PDB entry 3T4N | X-ray diffraction, 2.30 A resolution | chains A and C of the 3 polymer chains in the assembly

== Chain A ==
Name: Carbon catabolite-derepressing protein kinase
From: Saccharomyces cerevisiae
Notes: EC 2.7.11.1
Reference sequence: P06782 (SNF1_YEAST); residue numbers follow UniProt; this construct covers 457-633
Amino-acid sequence (179 residues; row label = number of the first residue in the row):
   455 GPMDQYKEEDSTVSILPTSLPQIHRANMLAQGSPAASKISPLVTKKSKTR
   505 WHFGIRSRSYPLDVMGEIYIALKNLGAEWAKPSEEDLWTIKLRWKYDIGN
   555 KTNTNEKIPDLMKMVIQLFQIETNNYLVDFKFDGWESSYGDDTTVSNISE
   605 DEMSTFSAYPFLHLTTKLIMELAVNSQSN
Unresolved in the structure: 455-464, 551-561, 592-607, 631-633
Sequence notes: expression tag (455-456)
UniProt features mapped onto this chain:
  - modified residue (Phosphoserine): Ser-487, Ser-632
  - cross-link (Glycyl lysine isopeptide (Lys-Gly)): Lys-461 (interchain with G-Cter in ubiquitin), Lys-549 (interchain with G-Cter in SUMO)
  - mutagenesis: Lys-549 (K549R: Decreases sumoylation of SNF1)

== Chain C ==
Name: Nuclear protein SNF4
From: Saccharomyces cerevisiae
Reference sequence: P12904 (SNF4_YEAST); residues 3-323 here correspond to UniProt positions 2-322 (UniProt number = residue number - 1)
Amino-acid sequence (323 residues; each row starts with the number of its first residue):
     1 MAKPTQDSQEKVSIEQQLAVESIRKFLNSKTSYDVLPVSYRLIVLDTSLL
    51 VKKSLNVLLQNSIVSAPLWDSKTSRFAGLLTTTDFINVIQYYFSNPDKFE
   101 LVDKLQLDGLKDIERALGVDQLDTASIHPSRPLFEACLKMLESRSGRIPL
   151 IDQDEETHREIVVSVLTQYRILKFVALNCRETHFLKIPIGDLNIITQDNM
   201 KSCQMTTPVIDVIQMLTQGRVSSVPIIDENGYLINVYEAYDVLGLIKGGI
   251 YNDLSLSVGEALMRRSDDFEGVYTCTKNDKLSTIMDNIRKARVHRFFVVD
   301 DVGRLVGVLTLSDILKYILLGSN
Unresolved in the structure: 1-7, 120-123, 323
Sequence notes: expression tag (1-2)
Small-molecule neighbours: ADP (adenosine-5'-diphosphate): Gln-168, Thr-196, Asn-199, Met-200, Lys-201, Arg-220, Val-221, Ser-222, Ser-223, Val-224, Pro-225, Val-308, Thr-310, Leu-311, Ser-312, Asp-313
UniProt features mapped onto this chain:
  - binding site (ADP): Ile-43, Arg-147, Thr-167 to Arg-170, Thr-196, Ser-222, Ser-223, Arg-292 to His-294, Thr-310 to Asp-313
  - binding site (AMP): Thr-196, Lys-201, Ser-222, Ser-223, Thr-310 to Asp-313
  - binding site (ATP): Thr-196, Lys-201, Ser-222, Ser-223, Thr-310 to Asp-313

== Chain A / chain C interface ==
Pairs across the interface (88; chain A residue first):
  Ser-465(A) / Asp-279(C)
  Ser-465(A) / Thr-283(C)
  Thr-466(A) / Thr-274(C)
  Thr-466(A) / Cys-275(C)
  Thr-466(A) / Thr-276(C)  hydrogen bond
  Thr-466(A) / Asp-279(C)  hydrogen bond
  Val-467(A) / Thr-274(C)
  Val-467(A) / Cys-275(C)  hydrophobic
  Val-467(A) / Asp-279(C)  hydrogen bond (backbone-side chain)
  Val-467(A) / Thr-283(C)
  Val-467(A) / Asn-287(C)
  Ser-468(A) / Val-272(C)
  Ser-468(A) / Tyr-273(C)
  Ser-468(A) / Thr-274(C)  hydrogen bond (backbone-backbone)
  Ile-469(A) / Glu-270(C)
  Ile-469(A) / Gly-271(C)
  Ile-469(A) / Val-272(C)
  Ile-469(A) / Tyr-273(C)
  Leu-470(A) / Leu-233(C)
  Leu-470(A) / Ile-234(C)
  Leu-470(A) / Asn-235(C)
  Leu-470(A) / Val-272(C)  hydrogen bond (backbone-backbone)
  Thr-472(A) / Ile-234(C)  hydrogen bond (side chain-backbone)
  Thr-472(A) / Asn-235(C)
  Ser-473(A) / Ile-234(C)
  Ser-473(A) / Asn-235(C)
  Ser-473(A) / Arg-265(C)
  Ser-473(A) / Phe-269(C)
  Ser-473(A) / Gly-271(C)
  Ser-473(A) / Val-272(C)  hydrogen bond (side chain-backbone)
  Leu-474(A) / Glu-270(C)
  Leu-474(A) / Gly-271(C)
  Pro-475(A) / Ser-266(C)
  Pro-475(A) / Phe-269(C)  hydrophobic
  His-478(A) / Met-205(C)
  His-478(A) / Asn-235(C)
  His-478(A) / Gly-259(C)  hydrogen bond (side chain-backbone)
  His-478(A) / Leu-262(C)
  Arg-479(A) / Met-263(C)  hydrogen bond (side chain-backbone)
  Met-482(A) / Gly-259(C)
  Met-482(A) / Glu-260(C)
  Met-482(A) / Met-263(C)  hydrophobic
  Ser-487(A) / Glu-260(C)
  Ala-489(A) / Glu-260(C)
  Ala-489(A) / Met-263(C)
  Ala-490(A) / Met-263(C)  hydrophobic
  Ile-493(A) / Leu-256(C)  hydrophobic
  Ile-493(A) / Glu-260(C)
  Ile-493(A) / Met-263(C)  hydrophobic
  Ile-493(A) / Arg-264(C)
  Ser-494(A) / Met-263(C)
  Ser-494(A) / Arg-264(C)  hydrogen bond (backbone-side chain)
  Pro-495(A) / Met-263(C)
  Pro-495(A) / Arg-264(C)
  Pro-495(A) / Arg-265(C)
  Pro-495(A) / Asp-267(C)
  Leu-496(A) / Gly-244(C)
  Leu-496(A) / Lys-247(C)
  Leu-496(A) / Arg-264(C)  hydrogen bond (backbone-backbone)
  Leu-496(A) / Ser-266(C)  hydrogen bond (backbone-side chain)
  Thr-498(A) / Leu-59(C)
  Thr-498(A) / Gln-60(C)
  Lys-499(A) / Gln-60(C)
  Lys-500(A) / Leu-59(C)
  Lys-500(A) / Gln-60(C)
  Lys-500(A) / Ser-62(C)  hydrogen bond
  Tyr-550(A) / Trp-69(C)
  Tyr-550(A) / Ser-71(C)  hydrogen bond (side chain-backbone)
  Tyr-550(A) / Ser-74(C)  hydrogen bond
  Pro-563(A) / Glu-156(C)
  Gly-588(A) / Glu-156(C)
  Trp-589(A) / Glu-156(C)  hydrogen bond (backbone-side chain)
  Trp-589(A) / Thr-157(C)
  Ser-608(A) / Glu-155(C)  hydrogen bond (backbone-side chain)
  Thr-609(A) / Asp-152(C)
  Thr-609(A) / Gln-153(C)
  Thr-609(A) / Asp-154(C)
  Thr-609(A) / Glu-155(C)  hydrogen bond (backbone-backbone)
  Phe-610(A) / Asp-154(C)
  Phe-610(A) / Ile-161(C)
  Ser-611(A) / Asp-154(C)  hydrogen bond (backbone-side chain)
  Ser-611(A) / Ile-161(C)
  Tyr-613(A) / Leu-42(C)  hydrogen bond (side chain-backbone)
  Tyr-613(A) / Val-44(C)
  Tyr-613(A) / Trp-69(C)
  Tyr-613(A) / Phe-76(C)  hydrophobic
  Pro-614(A) / Trp-69(C)
  His-617(A) / Ser-71(C)
Interface residues without a listed pair, chain A (36 interface residues in all): Gln-476, Ser-501
Interface residues without a listed pair, chain C (45 interface residues in all): Asp-268, Ile-284, Phe-296

== In short ==
36 residues of chain A face 45 of chain C across their interface; the contacts include 20 hydrogen bonds.
Polar pairs include Thr-466(A)/Thr-276(C), Thr-466(A)/Asp-279(C) and Val-467(A)/Asp-279(C). Ligands of chain
C: ADP.
Chain A is Carbon catabolite-derepressing protein kinase and chain C is Nuclear protein SNF4, both from
Saccharomyces cerevisiae; the structure, Structure of the regulatory fragment of Saccharomyces cerevisiae AMPK
in complex with ADP, was determined by X-ray diffraction, deposited together with 3TDH and 3TE5.
